Entry 7PG0 (electron microscopy, 7.60 A resolution (low resolution: residue-level contacts below are approximate; hydrogen-bond / salt-bridge calls are withheld)); this record covers chains A and F of the 8 polymer chains in the assembly.

== Chain A ==
Name: Isoform Short of Insulin receptor
Source organism: Homo sapiens
Notes: EC 2.7.10.1
UniProtKB: P06213 (INSR_HUMAN), isoform P06213-2; residues -26 to 1343 here correspond to UniProt positions 1-1370 (UniProt number = residue number + 27)
Sequence (1382 residues; row label = number of the first residue in the row; numbers below 1 keep their minus sign (Met-26 is residue -26)):
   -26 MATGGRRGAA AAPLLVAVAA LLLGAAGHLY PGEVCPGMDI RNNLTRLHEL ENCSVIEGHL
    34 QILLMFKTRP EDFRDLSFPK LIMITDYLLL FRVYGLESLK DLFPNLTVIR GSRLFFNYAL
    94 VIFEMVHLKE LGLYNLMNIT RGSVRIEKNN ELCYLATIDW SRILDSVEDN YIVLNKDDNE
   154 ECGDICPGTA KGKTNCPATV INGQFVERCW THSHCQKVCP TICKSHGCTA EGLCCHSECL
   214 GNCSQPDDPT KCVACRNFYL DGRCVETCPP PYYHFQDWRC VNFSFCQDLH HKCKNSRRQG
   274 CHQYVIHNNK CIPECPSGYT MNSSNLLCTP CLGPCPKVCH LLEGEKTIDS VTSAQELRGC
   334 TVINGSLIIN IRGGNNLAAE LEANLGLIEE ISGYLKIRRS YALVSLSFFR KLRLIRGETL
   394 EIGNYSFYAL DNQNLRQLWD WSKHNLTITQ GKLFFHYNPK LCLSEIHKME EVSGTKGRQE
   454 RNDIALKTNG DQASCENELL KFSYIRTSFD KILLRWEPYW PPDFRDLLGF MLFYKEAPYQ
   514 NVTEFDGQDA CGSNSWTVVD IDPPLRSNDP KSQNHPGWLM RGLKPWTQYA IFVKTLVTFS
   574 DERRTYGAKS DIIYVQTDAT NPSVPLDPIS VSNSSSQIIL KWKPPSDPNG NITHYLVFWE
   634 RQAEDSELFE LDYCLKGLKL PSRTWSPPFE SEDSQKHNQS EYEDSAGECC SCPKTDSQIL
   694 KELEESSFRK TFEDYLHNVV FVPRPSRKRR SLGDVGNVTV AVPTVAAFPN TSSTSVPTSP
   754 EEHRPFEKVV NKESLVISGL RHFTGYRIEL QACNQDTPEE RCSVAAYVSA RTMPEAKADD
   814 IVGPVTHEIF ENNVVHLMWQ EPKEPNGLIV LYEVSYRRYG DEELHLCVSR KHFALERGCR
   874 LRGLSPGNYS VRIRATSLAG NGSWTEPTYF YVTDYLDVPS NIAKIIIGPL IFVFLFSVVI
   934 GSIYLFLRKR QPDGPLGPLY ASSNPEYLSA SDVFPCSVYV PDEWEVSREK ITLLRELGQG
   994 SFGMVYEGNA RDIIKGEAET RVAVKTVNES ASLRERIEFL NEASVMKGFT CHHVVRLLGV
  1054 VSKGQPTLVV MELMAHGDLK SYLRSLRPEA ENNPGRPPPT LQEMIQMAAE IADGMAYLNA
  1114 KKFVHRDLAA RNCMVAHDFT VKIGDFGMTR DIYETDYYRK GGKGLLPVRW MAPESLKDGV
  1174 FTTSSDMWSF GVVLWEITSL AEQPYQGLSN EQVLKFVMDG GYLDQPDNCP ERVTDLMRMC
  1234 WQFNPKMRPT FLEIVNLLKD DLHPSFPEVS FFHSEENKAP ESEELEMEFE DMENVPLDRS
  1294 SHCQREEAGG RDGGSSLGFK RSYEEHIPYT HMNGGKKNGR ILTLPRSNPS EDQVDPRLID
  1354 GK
Not modelled in the structure: -26 to 0, 161-168, 449-450, 648-755, 790-792, 908-1355
Sequence notes: expression tag (1344-1355)
Disulfide bonds: Cys8-Cys26, Cys126-Cys155, Cys159-Cys182, Cys169-Cys188, Cys192-Cys201, Cys196-Cys207, Cys208-Cys216, Cys212-Cys225, Cys228-Cys237, Cys241-Cys253, Cys259-Cys284, Cys266-Cys274, Cys288-Cys301, Cys304-Cys308, Cys312-Cys333, Cys435-Cys468, Cys647-Cys860, Cys786-Cys795

== Chain F ==
Name: Insulin
Source organism: Homo sapiens
UniProtKB: P01308 (INS_HUMAN); residues 1-30 here correspond to UniProt positions 25-54 (UniProt number = residue number + 24)
Sequence (30 residues; numbered 1 to 30; the number before each row is that of its first residue):
     1 FVNQHLCGSH LVEALYLVCG ERGFFYTPKT
Not modelled in the structure: 1-3, 27-30

== How chain A and chain F interact ==
Residue-residue contacts (15; chain A residue first):
  Tyr477(A) - Leu17(F)
  Tyr477(A) - Val18(F)
  Tyr477(A) - Gly20(F)
  Tyr477(A) - Glu21(F)
  Arg479(A) - Leu17(F)
  Arg479(A) - Val18(F)
  Leu486(A) - Val18(F)
  Arg488(A) - Val18(F)
  Arg488(A) - Cys19(F)
  Arg488(A) - Gly20(F)
  Arg488(A) - Glu21(F)
  Arg488(A) - Arg22(F)
  Asn547(A) - Glu21(F)
  Asn547(A) - Arg22(F)
  His548(A) - Glu21(F)
Also at the interface, not in a pair above, chain A (10 interface residues in all): Ser476, Ser481, Lys484, Leu552
Also at the interface, not in a pair above, chain F (7 interface residues in all): Leu6

== Overview ==
10 residues of chain A face 7 of chain F across their interface.
Here chain A is Isoform Short of Insulin receptor and chain F is Insulin, both from Homo sapiens. Entry 7PG0
(Low resolution Cryo-EM structure of full-length insulin receptor bound to 3 insulin with visible ddm micelle
...) was determined by electron microscopy, deposited together with 7PG2, 7PG3 and 7PG4.
